8QCK - chains A and B; structure by X-ray diffraction, 4.70 A resolution (low resolution: residue-level contacts below are approximate; hydrogen-bond / salt-bridge calls are withheld).

# Chain A (and B)
Molecule: Pyridine nucleotide-disulfide oxidoreductase dimerization region
Source organism: Mycolicibacterium smegmatis MC2 155
Notes: EC 1.8.1.-; chain B of this document is another copy of the same molecule, construct and numbering; everything in this record applies to it too
Reference sequence: I7G0D4 (I7G0D4_MYCS2); residue numbers follow UniProt; this construct covers 1-461
Sequence (461 residues; numbered 1 to 461; the number before each row is that of its first residue):
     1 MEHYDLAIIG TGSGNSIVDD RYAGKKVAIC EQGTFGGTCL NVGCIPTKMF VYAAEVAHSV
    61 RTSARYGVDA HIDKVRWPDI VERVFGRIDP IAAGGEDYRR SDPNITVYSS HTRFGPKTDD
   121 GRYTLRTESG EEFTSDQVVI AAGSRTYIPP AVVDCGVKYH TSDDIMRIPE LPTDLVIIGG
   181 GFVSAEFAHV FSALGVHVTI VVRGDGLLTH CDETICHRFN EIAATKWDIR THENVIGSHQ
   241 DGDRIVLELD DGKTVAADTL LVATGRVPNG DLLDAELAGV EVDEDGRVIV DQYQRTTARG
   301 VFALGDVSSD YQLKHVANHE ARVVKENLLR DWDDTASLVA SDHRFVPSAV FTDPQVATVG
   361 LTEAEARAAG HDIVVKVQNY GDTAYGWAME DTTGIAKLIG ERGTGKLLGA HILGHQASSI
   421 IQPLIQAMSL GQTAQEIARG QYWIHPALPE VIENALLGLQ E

# Chain A / chain B interface
Pairs across the interface (136):
  L40(A) - W387(B)
  C44(A) - H445(B)
  C44(A) - P446(B)
  I45(A) - W387(B)
  I45(A) - H445(B)
  I45(A) - P446(B)
  K48(A) - A388(B)
  K48(A) - P446(B)
  M49(A) - W387(B)
  M49(A) - A388(B)
  Y52(A) - Y66(B)
  Y52(A) - M389(B)
  V56(A) - S63(B)
  R65(A) - R83(B)
  Y66(A) - Y52(B)
  Y66(A) - A53(B)
  Y66(A) - V56(B)
  Y66(A) - I80(B)
  Y66(A) - R83(B)
  G67(A) - R76(B)
  G67(A) - I80(B)
  V68(A) - K74(B)
  D69(A) - H71(B)
  D69(A) - I72(B)
  D69(A) - D73(B)
  D69(A) - K74(B)
  D69(A) - R76(B)
  A70(A) - H71(B)
  A70(A) - D73(B)
  H71(A) - D69(B)
  H71(A) - A70(B)
  H71(A) - H71(B)
  H71(A) - D73(B)
  I72(A) - D69(B)
  D73(A) - D69(B)
  D73(A) - A70(B)
  D73(A) - H71(B)
  K74(A) - D69(B)
  R76(A) - G67(B)
  R76(A) - D69(B)
  I80(A) - Y66(B)
  I80(A) - G67(B)
  R83(A) - Y66(B)
  R83(A) - A388(B)
  R83(A) - E390(B)
  R87(A) - W387(B)
  R87(A) - E390(B)
  K314(A) - H445(B)
  H315(A) - Y442(B)
  H315(A) - W443(B)
  H315(A) - I444(B)
  H315(A) - H445(B)
  V316(A) - Y442(B)
  H319(A) - R439(B)
  H319(A) - Y442(B)
  R322(A) - R439(B)
  D342(A) - Y442(B)
  F345(A) - Y442(B)
  V346(A) - Y442(B)
  P347(A) - Y442(B)
  P347(A) - I444(B)
  A349(A) - I444(B)
  F351(A) - P446(B)
  F351(A) - A447(B)
  W387(A) - M49(B)
  W387(A) - R83(B)
  W387(A) - R87(B)
  A388(A) - M49(B)
  A388(A) - Y52(B)
  M389(A) - Y52(B)
  E390(A) - R83(B)
  Q416(A) - Q416(B)
  Q416(A) - S419(B)
  Q416(A) - L448(B)
  S418(A) - I444(B)
  S418(A) - A447(B)
  S418(A) - P449(B)
  S419(A) - S419(B)
  S419(A) - L448(B)
  S419(A) - P449(B)
  I420(A) - S419(B)
  I421(A) - I444(B)
  Q422(A) - Q441(B)
  Q422(A) - Y442(B)
  Q422(A) - W443(B)
  Q422(A) - I444(B)
  Q422(A) - P449(B)
  P423(A) - P423(B)
  P423(A) - Q426(B)
  I425(A) - Q441(B)
  I425(A) - Y442(B)
  I425(A) - I444(B)
  Q426(A) - P423(B)
  Q426(A) - Q426(B)
  Q426(A) - A427(B)
  Q426(A) - Q432(B)
  Q426(A) - I437(B)
  Q426(A) - Q441(B)
  A427(A) - Q426(B)
  S429(A) - Q441(B)
  L430(A) - G440(B)
  Q432(A) - Q432(B)
  E436(A) - L430(B)
  I437(A) - Q426(B)
  R439(A) - H319(B)
  G440(A) - S429(B)
  Q441(A) - H319(B)
  Q441(A) - Q422(B)
  Q441(A) - I425(B)
  Q441(A) - Q426(B)
  Y442(A) - H315(B)
  Y442(A) - V316(B)
  Y442(A) - H319(B)
  Y442(A) - D342(B)
  Y442(A) - F345(B)
  Y442(A) - V346(B)
  Y442(A) - P347(B)
  Y442(A) - Q422(B)
  Y442(A) - I425(B)
  W443(A) - H315(B)
  W443(A) - Q422(B)
  I444(A) - H315(B)
  I444(A) - P347(B)
  I444(A) - S348(B)
  I444(A) - A349(B)
  I444(A) - S418(B)
  I444(A) - Q422(B)
  I444(A) - I425(B)
  H445(A) - C39(B)
  H445(A) - C44(B)
  P446(A) - C44(B)
  P446(A) - K48(B)
  A447(A) - S418(B)
  L448(A) - S419(B)
  P449(A) - S419(B)
  P449(A) - Q422(B)
Also at the interface, not in a pair above, chain A (73 interface residues in all): C39, A53, S59, S63, V75, D79, I88, I91, G381, A384, Y385
Also at the interface, not in a pair above, chain B (68 interface residues in all): I45, S59, V68, V75, V84, K314, R322, H343, F351, H415, I420, I421

# Summary
73 residues of chain A and 68 residues of chain B are in contact.
Chain A and chain B are both Pyridine nucleotide-disulfide oxidoreductase dimerization region
(Mycolicibacterium smegmatis MC2 155); the structure, Crystal structure of mycothiol disulfide reductase Mtr
from Mycobacterium smegmatis, was determined by X-ray diffraction, deposited together with 8QCJ.
